PDB entry 7UMS | electron microscopy, 3.50 A resolution | chains 2 and 3 of the 46 polymer chains in the assembly

== Chain 2 (and 3) ==
Molecule: Outer capsid protein VP5*
Notes: chain 3 of this document is another copy of the same molecule, construct and numbering; everything in this record applies to it too
Reference sequence: X4YMN0 (X4YMN0_9REOV); residue numbers follow UniProt; this construct covers 247-775
Chain sequence (529 residues; each row starts with the number of its first residue):
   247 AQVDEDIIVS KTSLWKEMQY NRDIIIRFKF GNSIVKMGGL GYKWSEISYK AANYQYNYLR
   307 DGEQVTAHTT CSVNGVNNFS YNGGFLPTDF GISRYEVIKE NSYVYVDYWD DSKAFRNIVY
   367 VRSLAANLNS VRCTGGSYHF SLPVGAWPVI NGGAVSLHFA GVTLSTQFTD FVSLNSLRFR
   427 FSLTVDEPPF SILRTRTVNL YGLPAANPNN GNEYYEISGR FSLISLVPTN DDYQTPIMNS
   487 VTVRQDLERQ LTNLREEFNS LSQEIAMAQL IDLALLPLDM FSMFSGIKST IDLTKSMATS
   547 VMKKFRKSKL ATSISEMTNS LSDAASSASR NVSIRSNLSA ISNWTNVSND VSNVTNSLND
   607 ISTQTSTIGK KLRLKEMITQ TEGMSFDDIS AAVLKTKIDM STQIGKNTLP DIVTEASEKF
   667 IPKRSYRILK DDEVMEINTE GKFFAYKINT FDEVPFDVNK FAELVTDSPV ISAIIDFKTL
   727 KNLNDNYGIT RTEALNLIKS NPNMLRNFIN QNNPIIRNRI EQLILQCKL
Not modelled in the structure: 575-604 (chain 3: 247-259, 575-604)
Sequence notes: conflict Asp250 (Asn in X4YMN0), Phe331 (Ser in X4YMN0), Ile364 (Met in X4YMN0), Arg378 (Lys in X4YMN0), His385 (Asp in X4YMN0), Leu388 (Ile in X4YMN0), Asn499 (Asp in X4YMN0), Asn605 (Ser in X4YMN0)

== How chain 2 and chain 3 interact ==
Pairs across the interface (59; chain 2 residue first):
  Val255(2) - Leu332(3)  hydrophobic
  Leu260(2) - Arg442(3)  hydrogen bond (backbone-side chain)
  Arg362(2) - Ala392(3)
  Arg362(2) - Arg440(3)
  Phe417(2) - Pro333(3)
  Phe417(2) - Thr334(3)
  Val418(2) - Val390(3)  hydrophobic
  Pro474(2) - Arg442(3)  hydrogen bond (backbone-side chain)
  Thr475(2) - Arg442(3)
  Asn476(2) - Arg442(3)  hydrogen bond
  Gln480(2) - Arg442(3)  hydrogen bond
  Thr481(2) - Asn445(3)
  Thr481(2) - Leu446(3)
  Pro482(2) - Phe325(3)  hydrophobic
  Pro482(2) - Lys345(3)
  Pro482(2) - Leu446(3)
  Met484(2) - Lys345(3)  hydrogen bond (backbone-side chain)
  Asn485(2) - Asn445(3)  hydrogen bond (side chain-backbone)
  Asn485(2) - Leu446(3)
  Asn485(2) - Tyr447(3)
  Ser486(2) - Tyr447(3)
  Val487(2) - Asp432(3)
  Val487(2) - Glu433(3)
  Thr488(2) - Glu346(3)
  Thr488(2) - Thr430(3)
  Thr488(2) - Val431(3)
  Arg552(2) - Phe527(3)
  Ala557(2) - Phe527(3)
  Ile560(2) - Phe527(3)  hydrophobic
  Ser561(2) - Ser531(3)
  Met563(2) - Leu522(3)  hydrophobic
  Thr564(2) - Leu522(3)
  Thr564(2) - Ser528(3)  hydrogen bond
  Thr564(2) - Lys641(3)
  Leu567(2) - Leu522(3)  hydrophobic
  Ser568(2) - Lys641(3)
  Ser568(2) - Asp645(3)  hydrogen bond
  Ala570(2) - Gln515(3)
  Ala571(2) - Glu510(3)
  Ala571(2) - Ile511(3)
  Ala571(2) - Ala512(3)  hydrogen bond (backbone-backbone)
  Ala571(2) - Gln515(3)
  Ala571(2) - Thr642(3)
  Ser572(2) - Glu510(3)
  Ser572(2) - Thr642(3)  hydrogen bond (side chain-backbone)
  Ser572(2) - Asp645(3)
  Ser572(2) - Met646(3)
  Ser573(2) - Glu510(3)  hydrogen bond (backbone-side chain)
  Ala574(2) - Glu510(3)  hydrogen bond (backbone-side chain)
  Lys621(2) - Leu522(3)
  Ile624(2) - Pro523(3)
  Thr625(2) - Pro523(3)
  Lys676(2) - Asn749(3)
  Glu709(2) - Arg752(3)  salt bridge
  Glu709(2) - Asn756(3)
  Thr712(2) - Arg752(3)  hydrogen bond
  Asp713(2) - Asn749(3)
  Asp713(2) - Arg752(3)  salt bridge
  Ser714(2) - Asn749(3)  hydrogen bond
Interface residues without a listed pair, chain 2 (43 interface residues in all): Ser256, Asp416, Asp478, Asn565, Asp569, Leu710
Interface residues without a listed pair, chain 3 (42 interface residues in all): Gly330, Phe331, Val444, Leu516, Asp518, Leu519, Leu521, Leu524, Pro748

== Overview ==
43 residues of chain 2 and 42 residues of chain 3 are in contact, with 14 hydrogen bonds and 2 salt bridges.
Polar contacts include Glu709(2)-Arg752(3), Asp713(2)-Arg752(3) and Leu260(2)-Arg442(3).
Both chains are Outer capsid protein VP5*. Entry 7UMS (Structure of the VP5*/VP8* assembly from the human
rotavirus strain CDC-9 in complex with antibody 41 ...) was determined by electron microscopy, deposited
together with 7UMT.
